7NJS - chains a and d of the 20 polymer chains in the assembly; structure by electron microscopy, 2.46 A resolution.

== Chain a ==
Molecule: ATP synthase subunit a
From: Mycolicibacterium smegmatis (strain ATCC 700084 / mc(2)155)
UniProtKB: A0R206 (A0R206_MYCS2); numbering as in UniProt (aligned over 1-252)
Sequence (252 residues; row label = number of the first residue in the row):
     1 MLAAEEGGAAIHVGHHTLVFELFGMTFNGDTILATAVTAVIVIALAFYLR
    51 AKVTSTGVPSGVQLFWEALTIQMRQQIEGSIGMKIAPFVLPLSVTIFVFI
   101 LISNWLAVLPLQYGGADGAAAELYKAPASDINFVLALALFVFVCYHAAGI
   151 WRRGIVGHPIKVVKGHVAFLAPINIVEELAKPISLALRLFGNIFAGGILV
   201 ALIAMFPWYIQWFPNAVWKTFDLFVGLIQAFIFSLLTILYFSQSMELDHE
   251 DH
Unresolved in the structure: 1-9, 248-252
What the authors report for this chain:
  - catalytic residues: His-12, His-15, His-16, Asp-30, Asn-104, Gln-112, Asp-117, Glu-122, Lys-125, His-146, Arg-153, Lys-161, His-166, Asn-174, Glu-177, Glu-178, Lys-181, Ser-184, Lys-219, Asp-222, Gln-229, Tyr-240 (proposed by the authors, not directly observed)

== Chain d ==
Molecule: ATP synthase subunit b-delta
From: Mycolicibacterium smegmatis (strain ATCC 700084 / mc(2)155)
UniProtKB: A0R203 (ATPFD_MYCS2); residue numbers follow UniProt; this construct covers 1-445
Sequence (445 residues; row label = number of the first residue in the row):
     1 MSIFIGQLIGFAVIAFIIVKWVVPPVRTLMRNQQEAVRAALAESAEAAKK
    51 LADADAMHAKALADAKAESEKVTEEAKQDSERIAAQLSEQAGSEAERIKA
   101 QGAQQIQLMRQQLIRQLRTGLGAEAVNKAAEIVRAHVADPQAQSATVDRF
   151 LSELEQMAPSSVVIDTAATSRLRAASRQSLAALVEKFDSVAGGLDADGLT
   201 NLADELASVAKLLLSETALNKHLAEPTDDSAPKVRLLERLLSDKVSATTL
   251 DLLRTAVSNRWSTESNLIDAVEHTARLALLKRAEIAGEVDEVEEQLFRFG
   301 RVLDAEPRLSALLSDYTTPAEGRVALLDKALTGRPGVNQTAAALLSQTVG
   351 LLRGERADEAVIDLAELAVSRRGEVVAHVSAAAELSDAQRTRLTEVLSRI
   401 YGRPVSVQLHVDPELLGGLSITVGDEVIDGSIASRLAAAQTGLPD
Unresolved in the structure: 162-168, 445

== Interface between chain a and chain d ==
Pairs across the interface (32):
  Thr-56(a) / Leu-41(d)
  Val-58(a) / Gln-34(d)
  Val-58(a) / Arg-38(d)
  Pro-59(a) / Gln-34(d)  hydrogen bond (backbone-side chain)
  Pro-59(a) / Val-37(d)
  Leu-64(a) / Gln-33(d)
  Val-108(a) / Phe-11(d)
  Pro-110(a) / Gln-7(d)  hydrogen bond (backbone-side chain)
  Pro-110(a) / Phe-11(d)  hydrophobic
  Leu-111(a) / Gln-7(d)
  Gln-112(a) / Phe-4(d)
  Gln-112(a) / Gln-7(d)  hydrogen bond (backbone-side chain)
  Tyr-113(a) / Ile-3(d)
  Tyr-113(a) / Phe-4(d)  hydrophobic
  Gly-114(a) / Met-1(d)
  Gly-114(a) / Ile-3(d)
  Ala-120(a) / Ile-3(d)  hydrophobic
  Ala-204(a) / Ile-3(d)
  Trp-208(a) / Ser-2(d)
  Trp-208(a) / Gly-6(d)
  Gln-211(a) / Ile-3(d)
  Gln-211(a) / Gly-6(d)
  Gln-211(a) / Gln-7(d)
  Trp-212(a) / Gly-6(d)
  Trp-212(a) / Ile-9(d)  hydrophobic
  Trp-212(a) / Gly-10(d)
  Asn-215(a) / Gln-7(d)
  Ala-216(a) / Gly-10(d)
  Ala-216(a) / Ile-14(d)
  Lys-219(a) / Gln-7(d)
  Lys-219(a) / Ile-14(d)
  Thr-220(a) / Ile-14(d)
Interface residues without a listed pair, chain a (24 interface residues in all): Gly-57, Ser-60, Gly-61, Leu-109, Leu-223
Interface residues without a listed pair, chain d (20 interface residues in all): Ile-5, Leu-8, Val-13, Ile-18, Met-30

== Overview ==
24 residues of chain a and 20 residues of chain d are in contact, with 3 hydrogen bonds. Polar pairs include
Pro-59(a)/Gln-34(d), Pro-110(a)/Gln-7(d) and Gln-112(a)/Gln-7(d). The paper reports catalytic residues
His-12(a), His-15(a) and His-16(a) among others.
Chain a is ATP synthase subunit a and chain d is ATP synthase subunit b-delta, both from Mycolicibacterium
smegmatis (strain ATCC 700084 / mc(2)155); the structure, Mycobacterium smegmatis ATP synthase state 3c, was
determined by electron microscopy together with 7NJK, 7NJL, 7NJM, 7NJN, 7NJO, 7NJP and 20 further entries from
the same study.
